Entry 1CBO (X-ray diffraction, 1.80 A resolution); this record covers chain A.

== Chain A ==
Name: Protein (cholesterol oxidase)
Source organism: Streptomyces sp
Notes: EC 1.1.3.6; engineered mutation(s): H447N
UniProt: P12676 (CHOD_STRS0); residues 6-509 here correspond to UniProt positions 43-546 (UniProt number = residue number + 37)
Sequence (504 residues; each row starts with the number of its first residue):
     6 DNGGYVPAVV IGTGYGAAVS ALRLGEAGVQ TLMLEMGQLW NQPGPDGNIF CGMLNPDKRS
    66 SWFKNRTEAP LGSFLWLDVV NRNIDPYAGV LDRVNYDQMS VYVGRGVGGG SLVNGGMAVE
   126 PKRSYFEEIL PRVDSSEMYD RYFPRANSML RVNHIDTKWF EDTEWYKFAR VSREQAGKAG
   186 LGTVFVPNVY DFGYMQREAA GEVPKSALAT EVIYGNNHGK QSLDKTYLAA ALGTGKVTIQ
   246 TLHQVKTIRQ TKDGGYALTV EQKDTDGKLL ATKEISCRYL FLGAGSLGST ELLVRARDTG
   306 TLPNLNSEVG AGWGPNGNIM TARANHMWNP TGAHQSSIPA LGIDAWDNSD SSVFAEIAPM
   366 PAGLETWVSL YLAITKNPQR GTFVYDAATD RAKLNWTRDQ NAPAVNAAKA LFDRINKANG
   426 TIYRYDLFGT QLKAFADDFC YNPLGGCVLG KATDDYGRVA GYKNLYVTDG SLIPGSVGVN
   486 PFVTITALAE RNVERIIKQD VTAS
Unresolved in the structure: 6-8, 507-509
UniProt features mapped onto this chain:
  - active site: Glu361 (Proton acceptor)
  - binding site (FAD): Tyr20, Gly21, Glu40, Gly115, Asn119, Gly120, Met122, Val250, Gly475, Phe487
Ligand contacts: FAD (flavin-adenine dinucleotide): Ile16, Gly17, Thr18, Gly19, Tyr20, Gly21, Leu39, Glu40, Met41, Leu96, Tyr107, Val108, Gly109, Arg110, Gly111, Gly113, Gly114, Gly115, Ser116, Val118, Asn119, Gly120, Gly121, Met122, Ile218, His248, Gln249, Val250, Gly288, Ala289, Gly290, Ser291, Gly293, Leu297, Tyr446, Asn447, Asp474, Gly475, Asn485, Pro486, Phe487, Ile490

== Summary ==
Chain A binds flavin-adenine dinucleotide. Curated annotation (UniProt) lists active-site residue Glu361 and
10 FAD-binding residues.
Chain A is Protein (cholesterol oxidase) (Streptomyces sp); the structure, Cholesterol oxidase from
streptomyces his447asn mutant, was determined by X-ray diffraction, deposited together with 1CC2, 1B8S and
1B4V.
